PDB entry 7ZI4 | electron microscopy, 3.20 A resolution | chains O and Y of the 20 polymer chains in the assembly

Chain O:
Molecule: Histone H2A type 1-B/E
Source organism: Homo sapiens
Reference sequence: P04908 (H2A1B_HUMAN); residues 0-129 here correspond to UniProt positions 1-130 (UniProt number = residue number + 1)
Amino-acid sequence (130 residues; row label = number of the first residue in the row; numbering starts at 0):
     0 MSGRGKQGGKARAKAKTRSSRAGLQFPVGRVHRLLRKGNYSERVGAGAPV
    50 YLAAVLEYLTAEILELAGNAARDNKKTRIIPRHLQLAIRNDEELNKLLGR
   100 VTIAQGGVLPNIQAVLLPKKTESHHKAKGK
Disordered / not traced: 0-7, 119-129
UniProt features mapped onto this chain:
  - modified residue: Ser1 (N-acetylserine), Arg3 (Citrulline), Lys5 (N6-(2-hydroxyisobutyryl)lysine), Lys9 (N6-(2-hydroxyisobutyryl)lysine), Lys13 (N6-(beta-hydroxybutyryl)lysine), Lys36 (N6-(2-hydroxyisobutyryl)lysine), Lys74 (N6-(2-hydroxyisobutyryl)lysine), Lys75 (N6-(2-hydroxyisobutyryl)lysine), Lys95 (N6-(2-hydroxyisobutyryl)lysine), Gln104 (N5-methylglutamine), Lys118 (N6-(2-hydroxyisobutyryl)lysine), Lys119 (N6-crotonyllysine), Thr120 (Phosphothreonine), Lys125 (N6-crotonyllysine)
  - cross-link (Glycyl lysine isopeptide (Lys-Gly)): Lys13 (interchain with G-Cter in ubiquitin), Lys15 (interchain with G-Cter in ubiquitin), Lys119 (interchain with G-Cter in ubiquitin)

Chain Y:
Molecule: 158-nt DNA strand
Sequence (158 nucleotides; numbered -72 to 85; the number before each row is that of its first residue; numbers below 1 keep their minus sign (DA-72 is residue -72)):
   -72 ATCAATATCCCGAGTACATGCACAGGATGTATATATCTGACACGTGCCTG
   -22 GAGACTAGGGAGTAATCCCCTTGGCGGTTAAAACGCGGGGGACAGCGCGT
    28 ACGTGCGTTTAAGCGGTGCTAGAGCTGTCTACGACCAATTGAGCGGCCTC
    78 GGCACCGG

Chain O / chain Y interface:
Contacting residue pairs (15):
  Lys13(O) - DG45(Y)  phosphate contact
  Arg29(O) - DT47(Y)  sugar contact
  Arg29(O) - DA48(Y)  salt bridge to the phosphate
  Arg42(O) - DT37(Y)  sugar contact
  Arg42(O) - DA38(Y)  phosphate contact
  Val43(O) - DT37(Y)  sugar contact
  Val43(O) - DA38(Y)  hydrogen bond to the phosphate
  Gly44(O) - DT37(Y)  phosphate contact
  Ala45(O) - DT37(Y)  hydrogen bond to the phosphate
  Lys75(O) - DA58(Y)  phosphate contact
  Lys75(O) - DC59(Y)  salt bridge to the phosphate
  Thr76(O) - DT57(Y)  hydrogen bond to the phosphate
  Thr76(O) - DA58(Y)  hydrogen bond to the phosphate
  Arg77(O) - DT57(Y)  sugar contact
  Arg77(O) - DA58(Y)  hydrogen bond to the phosphate
Other interface residues (no listed pair), chain O (12 interface residues in all): Ala12, Arg35, Glu41
Other interface residues (no listed pair), chain Y (9 interface residues in all): DT44

Summary:
The interface between chain O and chain Y involves 12 residues on one side and 9 on the other, with 5 hydrogen
bonds and 2 salt bridges. Among the polar pairs are Val43(O)-DA38(Y), Ala45(O)-DT37(Y) and Thr76(O)-DT57(Y).
Here chain O is Histone H2A type 1-B/E (Homo sapiens) and chain Y is a 158-nt DNA strand. Entry 7ZI4 (Cryo-EM
structure of the human INO80 complex bound to a WT nucleosome) was determined by electron microscopy.
